Entry 9ITS (electron microscopy, 2.89 A resolution); this record covers chains G and R of the 26 polymer chains in the assembly.

Chain G:
Name: ATP synthase gamma chain
Source organism: Chloroflexus aurantiacus J-10-fl
UniProt: A9WGS5 (ATPG_CHLAA); residues 1-290 here = UniProt positions 1-290
Sequence (290 residues; numbered 1 to 290; the number before each row is that of its first residue):
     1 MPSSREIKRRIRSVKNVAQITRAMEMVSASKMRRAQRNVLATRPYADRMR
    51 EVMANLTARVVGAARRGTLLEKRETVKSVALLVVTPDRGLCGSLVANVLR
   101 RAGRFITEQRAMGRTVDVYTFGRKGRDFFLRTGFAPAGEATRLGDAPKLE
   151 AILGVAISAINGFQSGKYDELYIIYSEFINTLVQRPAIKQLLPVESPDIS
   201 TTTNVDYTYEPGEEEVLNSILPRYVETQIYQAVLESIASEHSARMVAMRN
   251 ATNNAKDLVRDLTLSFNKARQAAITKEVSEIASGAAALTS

Chain R:
Name: ATP synthase epsilon chain
Source organism: Chloroflexus aurantiacus J-10-fl
UniProt: A9WGS3 (ATPE_CHLAA); numbering as in UniProt (aligned over 1-139)
Sequence (139 residues; numbered 1 to 139; the number before each row is that of its first residue):
     1 MPIHLEIVTAERVILSDDVDMISAPTKDGRVGILPRHAPLMTILEPGELD
    51 IIKNGERTPFAVSGGFMEVLPHRVTILADTVERADEIDEARAEQARAEAE
   101 ARRREAQSERDMALAEAKLRKEMVRLRVAQLHKIKRRQS
Disordered / not traced: 1, 132-139

Chain G / chain R interface:
Pairs across the interface - 74 pairs, chain G then chain R:
  Pro2(G) with Gln130(R)
  Arg9(G) with Arg127(R), hydrogen bond (side chain-backbone)
  Arg10(G) with Val128(R), hydrogen bond (side chain-backbone); Gln130(R), hydrogen bond
  Ser13(G) with Val124(R); Arg127(R), hydrogen bond; Val128(R)
  Val14(G) with Val128(R), hydrophobic
  Asn16(G) with Arg127(R)
  Val17(G) with Val124(R), hydrophobic; Arg125(R)
  Ile20(G) with Ala117(R); Arg120(R); Lys121(R)
  Met24(G) with Ala117(R); Lys118(R); Lys121(R)
  Lys31(G) with Arg110(R); Leu114(R)
  Arg34(G) with Arg110(R)
  Ala41(G) with Glu11(R)
  Thr42(G) with Ala10(R); Glu11(R)
  Pro44(G) with Val13(R), hydrophobic
  Tyr45(G) with Val8(R); Thr9(R); Ala10(R), hydrophobic; Leu77(R), hydrophobic
  Arg48(G) with Glu6(R), salt bridge; Arg73(R); Thr75(R); Leu77(R)
  Met49(G) with Leu77(R), hydrophobic
  Val52(G) with Met41(R), hydrophobic; Glu68(R)
  Arg88(G) with Leu114(R); Lys118(R)
  Leu90(G) with Lys118(R); Lys121(R)
  Arg142(G) with Gln107(R); Asp111(R), salt bridge
  Asp145(G) with Arg110(R), salt bridge
  Ala146(G) with Arg102(R)
  Lys148(G) with Glu11(R)
  Leu149(G) with Ala10(R), hydrophobic; Glu11(R), hydrogen bond (backbone-side chain)
  Val205(G) with Pro39(R)
  Asp206(G) with Pro39(R)
  Tyr207(G) with Pro39(R), hydrophobic; Leu40(R); Met41(R), hydrophobic; Glu68(R), hydrogen bond; Leu70(R)
  Thr208(G) with Pro39(R), hydrogen bond (backbone-backbone); Leu40(R); Met41(R), hydrogen bond (backbone-backbone)
  Tyr209(G) with Met41(R), hydrophobic
  Glu210(G) with Asp28(R); Leu40(R); Met41(R), hydrogen bond (backbone-backbone)
  Pro211(G) with Asp28(R); Ile43(R), hydrophobic
  Glu215(G) with Ile43(R)
  Val216(G) with Met41(R), hydrophobic; Ile43(R), hydrophobic; Phe66(R)
  Ser219(G) with Ile43(R); Phe66(R)
  Ile220(G) with Phe66(R)
  Arg223(G) with Asp79(R), salt bridge
  Tyr230(G) with Ala10(R); Glu11(R)
  Leu258(G) with Leu131(R), hydrophobic
  Leu262(G) with Leu131(R)
Interface residues without a listed pair, chain G (43 interface residues in all): Arg12, Thr21, Val27
Interface residues without a listed pair, chain R (39 interface residues in all): Arg12, Thr26, Lys27, Thr42, Val69, Ala78

In short:
43 residues of chain G face 39 of chain R across their interface; the contacts include 9 hydrogen bonds and 4
salt bridges. Polar contacts include Arg48(G)-Glu6(R), Arg142(G)-Asp111(R) and Asp145(G)-Arg110(R).
Chain G is ATP synthase gamma chain and chain R is ATP synthase epsilon chain, both from Chloroflexus
aurantiacus J-10-fl; the structure, Chloroflexus aurantiacus ADP-bound ATP synthase, state 1, was determined
by electron microscopy (same publication as 9ITJ, 9ITK, 9ITL, 9ITM, 9ITN, 9ITO and 11 further entries).
